8TMJ - chains H and D of the 9 polymer chains in the assembly; structure by electron microscopy, 3.20 A resolution.

[Chain H]
Name: sAB C18 Heavy Chain
From: Homo sapiens
Sequence (237 residues; each row starts with the number of its first residue; numbers below 1 keep their minus sign (Glu-2 is residue -2)):
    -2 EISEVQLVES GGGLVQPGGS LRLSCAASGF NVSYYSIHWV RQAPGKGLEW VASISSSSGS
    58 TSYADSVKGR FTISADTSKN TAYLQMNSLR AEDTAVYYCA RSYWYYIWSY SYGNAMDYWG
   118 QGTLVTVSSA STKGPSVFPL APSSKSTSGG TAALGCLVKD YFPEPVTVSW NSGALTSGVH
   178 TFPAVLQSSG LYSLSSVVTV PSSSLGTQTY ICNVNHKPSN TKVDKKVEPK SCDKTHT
Disordered / not traced: -2 to 0, 124-234
Disulfide bonds: Cys22-Cys96

[Chain D]
Name: Cobalt/magnesium transport protein CorA
From: Thermotoga maritima
UniProt: Q9WZ31 (CORA_THEMA); residue numbers follow UniProt; this construct covers 1-351
Sequence (373 residues; each row starts with the number of its first residue; numbers below 1 keep their minus sign (Met-21 is residue -21)):
   -21 MGSSHHHHHH SSGRENLYFQ GHMEEKRLSA KKGLPPGTLV YTGKYREDFE IEVMNYSIEE
    39 FREFKTTDVE SVLPFRDSST PTWINITGIH RTDVVQRVGE FFGIHPLVLE DILNVHQRPK
    99 VEFFENYVFI VLKMFTYDKN LHELESEQVS LILTKNCVLM FQEKIGDVFD PVRERIRYNR
   159 GIIRKKRADY LLYSLIDALV DDYFVLLEKI DDEIDVLEEE VLERPEKETV QRTHQLKRNL
   219 VELRKTIWPL REVLSSLYRD VPPLIEKETV PYFRDVYDHT IQIADTVETF RDIVSGLLDV
   279 YLSSVSNKTN EVMKVLTIIA TIFMPLTFIA GIYGMNFEYM PELRWKWGYP VVLAVMGVIA
   339 VIMVVYFKKK KWL
Disordered / not traced: -21 to -1
Differences from the reference sequence: initiating methionine (-21); expression tag (-20 to 0)
Curated features (UniProtKB/Swiss-Prot):
  - motif: Gly312 to Asn314 (Probable selectivity filter)
  - site: Asn288 (Essential for ion permeation), Leu294 (Important for closing the ion permeation pathway in the closed state), Thr295 (Threonine that confers selectivity for Co(2+) transport)
  - mutagenesis: Asp89 (D89F/K: Decreases ion transport), Asp253 (D253K: Increases protein stability. Decreases ion transport), Leu280 (L280A: Decreases ion transport), Asn288 (N288L: Abolishes Co(2+) uptake), Met291 (M291A: No effect on ion transport), Leu294 (L294A/V: Increases ion transport by suppression of an obstruction in the transmembrane ion permeation pathway), Thr295 (T295L: Strongly reduces Co(2+) uptake. Abolishes Co(2+) uptake; when associated with L-299; T295M: Strongly reduces Co(2+) uptake ...), Thr299 (T299L: Reduces Co(2+) uptake. Abolishes Co(2+) uptake; when associated with L-295; T299M: No effect on Co(2+) uptake; T299S: Abolishes Co(2+) uptake), Pro303 (P303A/G/I: Increases ion transport by suppression of a kink in the transmembrane ion permeation pathway), Thr305 (T305L: Abolishes Co(2+) uptake), Ile310 (I310A: Increases ion transport), Tyr311 (Y311A: Abolishes pentamerization. Abolishes ion transport; Y311F: No effect on pentamerization. No effect on ion transport), 7 further mutagenesis entries in UniProt

[Interface between chain H and chain D]
Contacting residue pairs - 19 pairs, chain H then chain D:
  Tyr31(H) with Asp71(D); Gln74(D); Glu78(D), hydrogen bond
  Tyr32(H) with Asp71(D), hydrogen bond
  Ser52(H) with Pro13(D)
  Ser55(H) with Pro14(D)
  Ser57(H) with Pro13(D); Pro14(D)
  Tyr100(H) with Arg24(D)
  Trp101(H) with Gly11(D); Leu12(D), hydrophobic; Pro13(D); Val18(D), hydrophobic; Arg24(D)
  Tyr102(H) with Arg24(D)
  Tyr103(H) with Thr20(D); His94(D)
  Tyr109(H) with Leu12(D), hydrophobic; Val18(D), hydrophobic
Also at the interface, not in a pair above, chain D (17 interface residues in all): Lys9, Thr16, Tyr19, Arg69, Thr70, Arg75

[Summary]
The interface between chain H and chain D involves 10 residues on one side and 17 on the other, with 2
hydrogen bonds. Among the polar pairs are Tyr31(H)-Glu78(D) and Tyr32(H)-Asp71(D). UniProt lists 19
mutagenesis sites on chain D.
Here chain H is sAB C18 Heavy Chain (Homo sapiens) and chain D is Cobalt/magnesium transport protein CorA
(Thermotoga maritima). Entry 8TMJ (Cryo-EM structure of CorA in complex with conformation-specific synthetic
antibody C18 and 100 uM MgCl2, State ...) was determined by electron microscopy.
